4ZTO - chains L and P of the 3 polymer chains in the assembly; structure by X-ray diffraction, 2.30 A resolution.

# Chain L
Molecule: Rabbit monoclonal antibody R53 fab light chain
Source organism: Oryctolagus cuniculus
Notes: antibody fragment or engineered binder
Amino-acid sequence (216 residues; each row starts with the number of its first residue; a row labelled like 95A-95E holds insertion residues (95A, then the next letters in order)):
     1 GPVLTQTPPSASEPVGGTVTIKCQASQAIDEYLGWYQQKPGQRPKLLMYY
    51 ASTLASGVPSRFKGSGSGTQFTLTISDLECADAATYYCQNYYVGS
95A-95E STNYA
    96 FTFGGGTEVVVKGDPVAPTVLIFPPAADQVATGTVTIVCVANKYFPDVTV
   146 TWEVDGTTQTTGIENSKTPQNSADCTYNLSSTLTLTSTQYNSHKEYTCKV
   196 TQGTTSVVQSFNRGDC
Cystine bridges: Cys23-Cys88, Cys80-Cys170, Cys134-Cys193

# Chain P
Molecule: Epitope of rabbit monoclonal antibody R53
Notes: antibody fragment or engineered binder
Amino-acid sequence (15 residues; numbered 430 to 444; the number before each row is that of its first residue):
   430 VGKAMYAPPIRGQIR
Not modelled in the structure: 430, 442-444

# How chain L and chain P interact
Contacting residue pairs - 18 pairs, chain L then chain P:
  Ala28(L) - Ile439(P)
  Asp30(L) - Pro438(P)
  Asp30(L) - Ile439(P)
  Asp30(L) - Arg440(P)  salt bridge
  Asp30(L) - Gly441(P)  hydrogen bond (side chain-backbone)
  Glu31(L) - Arg440(P)  salt bridge
  Tyr32(L) - Ala436(P)
  Tyr32(L) - Pro437(P)
  Tyr92(L) - Ala436(P)  hydrophobic
  Tyr92(L) - Pro437(P)  hydrogen bond (side chain-backbone)
  Tyr92(L) - Pro438(P)
  Tyr92(L) - Ile439(P)
  Val93(L) - Tyr435(P)
  Val93(L) - Ala436(P)  hydrogen bond (backbone-backbone)
  Gly94(L) - Tyr435(P)
  Gly94(L) - Ala436(P)
  Ser95(L) - Tyr435(P)
  Ser95A(L) - Tyr435(P)
Also at the interface, not in a pair above, chain L (11 interface residues in all): Ile29, Ser67

# Overview
The interface between chain L and chain P involves 11 residues on one side and 7 on the other, with 3 hydrogen
bonds and 2 salt bridges. Among the polar pairs are Asp30(L)-Arg440(P), Glu31(L)-Arg440(P) and
Asp30(L)-Gly441(P).
Chain L is Rabbit monoclonal antibody R53 fab light chain (Oryctolagus cuniculus) and chain P is Epitope of
rabbit monoclonal antibody R53; the structure, Fab/epitope complex structure of rabbit monoclonal antibody R53
targeting an epitope in HIV-1 gp120 C4 region, was determined by X-ray diffraction (same publication as 4ZTP).
